1U0F - chains A and B; structure by X-ray diffraction, 1.60 A resolution.

# Chain A (and B)
Protein: Glucose-6-phosphate isomerase
Organism: Mus musculus
Notes: EC 5.3.1.9; chain B of this document is another copy of the same molecule, construct and numbering; everything in this record applies to it too
UniProtKB: P06745 (G6PI_MOUSE); residue numbers follow UniProt; this construct covers 0-557
Chain sequence (564 residues; each row starts with the number of its first residue; numbering starts at 0):
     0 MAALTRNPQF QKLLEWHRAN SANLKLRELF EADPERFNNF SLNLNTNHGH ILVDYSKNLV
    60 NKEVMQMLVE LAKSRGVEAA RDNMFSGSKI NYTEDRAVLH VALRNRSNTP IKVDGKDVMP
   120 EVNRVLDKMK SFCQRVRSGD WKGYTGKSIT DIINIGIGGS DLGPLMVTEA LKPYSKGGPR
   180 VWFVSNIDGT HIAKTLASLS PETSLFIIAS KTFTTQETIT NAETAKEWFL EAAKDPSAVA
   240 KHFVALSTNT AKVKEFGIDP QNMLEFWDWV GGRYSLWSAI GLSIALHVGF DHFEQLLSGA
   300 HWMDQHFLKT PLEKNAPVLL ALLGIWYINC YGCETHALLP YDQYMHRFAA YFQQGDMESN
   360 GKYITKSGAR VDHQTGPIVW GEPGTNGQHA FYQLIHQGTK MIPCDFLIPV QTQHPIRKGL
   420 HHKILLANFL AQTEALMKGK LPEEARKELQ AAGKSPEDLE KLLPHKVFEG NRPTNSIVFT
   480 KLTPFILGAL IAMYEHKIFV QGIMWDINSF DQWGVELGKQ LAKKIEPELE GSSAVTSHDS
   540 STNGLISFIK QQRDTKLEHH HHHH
Disordered / not traced: 0, 557-563
Construct notes: expression tag (558-563)
Residues lining bound ligands: 6-O-phosphono-alpha-D-glucopyranose / glucose-6-phosphate: Ile156, Gly157, Gly158, Ser159, Ala208, Ser209, Lys210, Thr211, Phe212, Thr214, Thr217, Gly270, Gly271, Arg272, Gln353, Glu357, Gln511, Val514, Lys518

# Chain A / chain B interface
Contacting residue pairs - 322 pairs, chain A then chain B:
  Phe29(A) with Asp538(B); Ser539(B); Ser540(B)
  Pro33(A) with Ser539(B)
  Arg35(A) with Ser539(B)
  Phe36(A) with Ser539(B), hydrogen bond (backbone-side chain); Ser540(B); Gly543(B)
  Asn42(A) with Phe547(B)
  His47(A) with Leu556(B)
  Gly48(A) with Leu556(B)
  His49(A) with Phe547(B); Gln551(B)
  Leu51(A) with Leu544(B), hydrophobic; Phe547(B), hydrophobic
  Asp53(A) with Ser540(B), hydrogen bond; Leu544(B)
  Ser55(A) with Ser540(B), hydrogen bond
  Lys56(A) with Ser540(B), hydrogen bond; Leu544(B)
  Thr92(A) with Leu461(B); His464(B)
  Ile156(A) with Thr384(B); His388(B)
  Gly157(A) with His388(B)
  Ser184(A) with Asn385(B), hydrogen bond
  Asn185(A) with Gln342(B), hydrogen bond; Gly383(B), hydrogen bond (side chain-backbone); Thr384(B), hydrogen bond (side chain-backbone); Asn385(B); Leu424(B)
  Ile186(A) with Thr384(B); His420(B); Ile423(B), hydrophobic; Leu424(B), hydrophobic
  Asp187(A) with Asp341(B); Gln342(B), hydrogen bond (side chain-backbone); Leu424(B)
  Gly188(A) with Ile415(B); His420(B)
  Thr189(A) with Tyr343(B); His413(B)
  His190(A) with Gln342(B)
  Ile191(A) with Ile415(B), hydrophobic
  Ala192(A) with His413(B)
  Lys193(A) with Tyr343(B)
  Thr214(A) with His388(B)
  Gln215(A) with Ile423(B)
  Glu216(A) with Thr384(B), hydrogen bond; His388(B), salt bridge
  Thr219(A) with Arg416(B); Leu419(B); His420(B); Ile423(B)
  Asn220(A) with His420(B), hydrogen bond
  Thr223(A) with Arg416(B), hydrogen bond; His420(B)
  Glu226(A) with Arg416(B), salt bridge
  Gly331(A) with Glu333(B)
  Cys332(A) with Glu333(B)
  Glu333(A) with Gly331(B); Cys332(B); Glu333(B), hydrogen bond (backbone-side chain); Thr334(B); Lys399(B)
  Thr334(A) with Glu333(B); Thr334(B); Ile377(B)
  Asp341(A) with Asp187(B)
  Gln342(A) with Asn185(B), hydrogen bond; Asp187(B), hydrogen bond (backbone-side chain); His190(B)
  Tyr343(A) with Thr189(B)
  Arg346(A) with Arg346(B); Glu381(B), salt bridge
  Gln352(A) with Trp379(B); Glu381(B); Ala389(B); Phe390(B)
  Gln353(A) with His388(B); Ala389(B)
  Met356(A) with Trp379(B), hydrophobic; Phe390(B), hydrophobic; Leu393(B)
  Glu357(A) with His388(B); Ala389(B); Gln392(B)
  Gly360(A) with Gln392(B), hydrogen bond (backbone-side chain); Leu393(B); Gln396(B); Gly397(B)
  Lys361(A) with Gln392(B); Gln396(B); Gly397(B); Thr398(B)
  Tyr362(A) with Gln396(B), hydrogen bond (backbone-backbone); Pro463(B); Val466(B), hydrogen bond (side chain-backbone); Glu468(B)
  Ile363(A) with Pro463(B); His464(B)
  Thr364(A) with His464(B)
  Arg369(A) with Glu468(B), salt bridge
  Val370(A) with Thr398(B)
  His372(A) with Thr398(B)
  Gln373(A) with Thr398(B), hydrogen bond; Lys399(B), hydrogen bond
  Thr374(A) with Thr398(B), hydrogen bond (backbone-side chain); Lys399(B), hydrogen bond (backbone-side chain)
  Gly375(A) with Leu393(B); Lys399(B), hydrogen bond (backbone-side chain)
  Pro376(A) with Leu393(B); Lys399(B)
  Ile377(A) with Thr334(B); Trp379(B); Ile401(B), hydrophobic
  Trp379(A) with Gln352(B); Met356(B), hydrophobic; Ile377(B)
  Glu381(A) with Arg346(B), salt bridge; Gln352(B)
  Gly383(A) with Asn185(B), hydrogen bond (backbone-side chain)
  Thr384(A) with Asn185(B), hydrogen bond (backbone-side chain); Ile186(B); Glu216(B), hydrogen bond
  Asn385(A) with Ser184(B); Asn185(B)
  His388(A) with Ile156(B); Gly157(B); Glu216(B), salt bridge; Gln353(B); Glu357(B)
  Ala389(A) with Gln352(B); Gln353(B); Glu357(B)
  Phe390(A) with Gln352(B); Met356(B), hydrophobic
  Gln392(A) with Glu357(B); Gly360(B), hydrogen bond (side chain-backbone); Lys361(B); Gln511(B); Trp512(B); Gly513(B), hydrogen bond (side chain-backbone); Val514(B)
  Leu393(A) with Met356(B); Gly360(B); Gly375(B); Pro376(B)
  His395(A) with Gly513(B)
  Gln396(A) with Gly360(B); Lys361(B); Tyr362(B), hydrogen bond (backbone-backbone); Trp512(B); Gly513(B), hydrogen bond (side chain-backbone)
  Gly397(A) with Gly360(B); Lys361(B)
  Thr398(A) with Val370(B); His372(B); Gln373(B), hydrogen bond; Thr374(B), hydrogen bond (side chain-backbone)
  Lys399(A) with Glu333(B); Gln373(B); Thr374(B), hydrogen bond (side chain-backbone); Gly375(B), hydrogen bond (side chain-backbone); Pro376(B)
  Ile401(A) with Ile377(B), hydrophobic
  Val409(A) with Phe547(B), hydrophobic; Ile548(B); Gln551(B); Arg552(B)
  Gln410(A) with Gln551(B), hydrogen bond (side chain-backbone); Arg552(B); Thr554(B), hydrogen bond (side chain-backbone)
  His413(A) with Thr189(B)
  Ile415(A) with Gly188(B); Ile191(B), hydrophobic
  Arg416(A) with Thr219(B); Thr223(B), hydrogen bond; Glu226(B), salt bridge
  His420(A) with Ile186(B); Gly188(B); Thr219(B); Asn220(B), hydrogen bond; Thr223(B)
  Lys422(A) with Glu525(B); Leu528(B); Glu529(B), salt bridge
  Ile423(A) with Ile186(B), hydrophobic; Gln215(B); Glu525(B)
  Leu424(A) with Asn185(B); Ile186(B), hydrophobic; Asp187(B)
  Leu425(A) with Leu528(B), hydrophobic; Ile548(B), hydrophobic
  Ala426(A) with Ala521(B); Ile524(B), hydrophobic; Glu525(B); Leu528(B)
  Asn427(A) with Ala521(B)
  Leu429(A) with Ile524(B), hydrophobic; Leu528(B), hydrophobic; Leu544(B), hydrophobic; Ile545(B), hydrophobic; Ile548(B), hydrophobic
  Ala430(A) with Gly517(B); Leu520(B); Ala521(B); Ile524(B)
  Gln431(A) with Gly517(B)
  Glu433(A) with Leu520(B); Ile524(B); His537(B), salt bridge; Asp538(B); Thr541(B)
  Ala434(A) with Leu516(B); Leu520(B)
  Met436(A) with Asp538(B)
  Gly438(A) with Leu516(B)
  Lys439(A) with Leu516(B); Gln519(B), hydrogen bond
  Glu447(A) with Gln519(B)
  Leu461(A) with Trp512(B), hydrophobic
  Pro463(A) with Tyr362(B); Ile363(B); Gly367(B)
  His464(A) with Thr92(B); Ile363(B); Thr364(B); Trp512(B)
  Lys465(A) with Trp512(B); Glu515(B), salt bridge
  Val466(A) with Tyr362(B), hydrogen bond (backbone-side chain)
  Phe467(A) with Trp512(B); Gly513(B); Leu516(B), hydrophobic
  Glu468(A) with Tyr362(B); Arg369(B), salt bridge
  Ser475(A) with Leu544(B)
  Val477(A) with Leu544(B), hydrophobic; Phe547(B)
  Thr479(A) with Gln551(B), hydrogen bond; Leu556(B)
  Lys480(A) with Leu556(B)
  Gln511(A) with Gln392(B)
  Trp512(A) with Gln392(B); Gln396(B); His464(B); Lys465(B); Phe467(B)
  Gly513(A) with Gln392(B), hydrogen bond (backbone-side chain); His395(B); Gln396(B), hydrogen bond (backbone-side chain); Phe467(B)
  Val514(A) with Gln387(B); Gln392(B)
  Glu515(A) with Lys439(B), salt bridge; Glu447(B); Lys465(B), salt bridge
  Leu516(A) with Ala434(B), hydrophobic; Gly438(B); Phe467(B)
  Gly517(A) with Ala430(B); Gln431(B)
  Gln519(A) with Lys439(B), hydrogen bond; Glu447(B), hydrogen bond
  Leu520(A) with Ala430(B); Glu433(B); Ala434(B)
  Ala521(A) with Ala426(B); Asn427(B); Ala430(B)
  Ile524(A) with Ala426(B), hydrophobic; Leu429(B), hydrophobic; Ala430(B); Glu433(B)
  Glu525(A) with Lys422(B); Ala426(B)
  Leu528(A) with Lys422(B); Ala426(B)
  Glu529(A) with Lys422(B), salt bridge
  His537(A) with Glu433(B), salt bridge
  Asp538(A) with Phe29(B); Glu433(B); Met436(B)
  Ser539(A) with Phe29(B); Pro33(B); Arg35(B); Phe36(B), hydrogen bond (side chain-backbone)
  Ser540(A) with Phe29(B); Phe36(B); Asp53(B), hydrogen bond; Ser55(B), hydrogen bond; Lys56(B), hydrogen bond
  Thr541(A) with Glu433(B)
  Gly543(A) with Phe36(B)
  Leu544(A) with Leu51(B), hydrophobic; Asp53(B); Lys56(B); Leu429(B), hydrophobic; Ser475(B); Val477(B), hydrophobic
  Ile545(A) with Leu429(B), hydrophobic
  Phe547(A) with Asn42(B); His49(B); Leu51(B), hydrophobic; Val477(B)
  Ile548(A) with Val409(B); Leu425(B), hydrophobic; Leu429(B), hydrophobic
  Gln551(A) with His49(B), hydrogen bond; Val409(B); Gln410(B), hydrogen bond (backbone-side chain); Thr479(B), hydrogen bond
  Arg552(A) with Val409(B); Gln410(B), hydrogen bond (backbone-side chain)
  Thr554(A) with Gln410(B), hydrogen bond (backbone-side chain); Thr479(B)
  Leu556(A) with His47(B); Gly48(B); Thr479(B); Lys480(B)
Interface residues without a listed pair, chain A (149 interface residues in all): Tyr91, Gly158, Asp160, Leu161, Glu222, Tyr340, Ala349, Gly367, Gln387, Met400, Thr411, Leu419, Phe478, Thr482, Asp510, Asp553
Interface residues without a listed pair, chain B (147 interface residues in all): Tyr91, Leu161, Lys171, Ala192, Lys193, Glu222, Ala349, Pro382, Met400, Thr411, Phe478, Thr482, Asp510, Asp553

# Summary
149 residues of chain A face 147 of chain B across their interface; the contacts include 54 hydrogen bonds and
15 salt bridges. Among the polar pairs are Glu216(A)-His388(B), Glu226(A)-Arg416(B) and Arg346(A)-Glu381(B).
Bound to chain A: 6-O-phosphono-alpha-D-glucopyranose / glucose-6-phosphate.
Both chains are Glucose-6-phosphate isomerase (Mus musculus). Entry 1U0F (Crystal structure of mouse
phosphoglucose isomerase in complex with glucose 6-phosphate) was determined by X-ray diffraction, deposited
together with 1U0E and 1U0G.
